PDB entry 8YKD | electron microscopy, 2.90 A resolution | chains A and R of the 6 polymer chains in the assembly

== Chain A ==
Name: Guanine nucleotide-binding protein G(s) subunit alpha
Notes: engineered mutation(s): G236A,A259D,S262D,L272D,A366S,I372A,V375I
UniProtKB: P63091 (GNAS_CANLF); aligned to UniProt positions 204-384 over residues 214-394 (the alignment contains insertions or deletions, so no single offset holds)
Sequence (361 residues; each row starts with the number of its first residue; note: 16 numbers in that range are skipped by the numbering (no residue carries them; nothing is unmodelled there)):
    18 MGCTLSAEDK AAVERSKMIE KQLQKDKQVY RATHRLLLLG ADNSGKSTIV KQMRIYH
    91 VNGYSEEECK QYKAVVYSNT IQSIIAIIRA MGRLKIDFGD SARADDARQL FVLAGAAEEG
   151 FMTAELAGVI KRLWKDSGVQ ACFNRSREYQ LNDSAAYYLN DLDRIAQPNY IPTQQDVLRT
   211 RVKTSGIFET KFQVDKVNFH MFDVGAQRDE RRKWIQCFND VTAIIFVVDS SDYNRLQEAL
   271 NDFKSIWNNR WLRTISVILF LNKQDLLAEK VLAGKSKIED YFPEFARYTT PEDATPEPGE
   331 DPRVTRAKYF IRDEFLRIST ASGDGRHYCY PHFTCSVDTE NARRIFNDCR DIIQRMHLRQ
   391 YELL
Disordered / not traced: 18-21, 91-214
Differences from the reference sequence: conflict Ala236 (Gly226 in P63091), Asp259 (Ala249 in P63091), Asp262 (Ser252 in P63091), Asp272 (Leu in P63091), Ser366 (Ala in P63091), Ala372 (Ile in P63091), Ile375 (Val in P63091)
Curated features (UniProtKB/Swiss-Prot):
  - region: Phe229 to Gly235, Gln237, Arg238 (G3 motif)
  - binding site (Mg(2+)): Thr214
  - binding site (GTP): Asp233 to Gly235, Gln237

== Chain R ==
Name: Adhesion G-protein coupled receptor G2
UniProtKB: Q8CJ12 (AGRG2_MOUSE); residues 38-891 here = UniProt positions 38-891
Sequence (903 residues; numbered 14 to 916; the number before each row is that of its first residue):
    14 MKTIIALSYI FCLVFADYKD DDDKLKENGN SSLLSPSAES SLVSLIPYSN GTPDAASEVL
    74 STLNKTEKSK ITIVKTFNAS GVKSQRNICN LSSLCNDSVF FRGEIVFQHD EDHNVTQNQD
   134 TANGTFAGVL SLSELKRSEL NKTLQTLSET YFIVCATAEA QSTVNCTFTV KLNETMNVCA
   194 MMVTFQTVQI RPMEQCCCSP RTPCPSSPEE LEKLQCELQD PIVCLADQPH GPPLSSSSKP
   254 VVPQATIISH VASDFSLAEP LDHALMTPST PSLTQESNLP SPQPTIPLAS SPATDLPVQS
   314 VVVSSLPQTD LSHTLSPVQS SIPSPTTPAP SVPTELVTIS TPPGETVVNT STVSDLEAQV
   374 SQMEKALSLG SLEPNLAGEM VNRVSKLLHS PPALLAPLAQ RLLKVVDAIG LQLNFSSTTI
   434 SLTSPSLALA VIRVNASNFN TTTFAAQDPT NLQVSLETPP PENSIGAITL PSSLMNNLPA
   494 NDVELASRIQ FNFFETPALF QDPSLENLTL ISYVISSSVT NMTIKNLTRN VTVALKHINP
   554 SPDDLTVKCV FWDLGRNGGK GGWSSDGCSV KDKRMNETIC TCSALASFGI LLDLSRTSLP
   614 PSQMMALTFI TYIGCGLSSI FLSVTLVTYI AFEKIRRDYP SKILIQLCAA LLLLNLIFLL
   674 DSWIALYNTR GFCIAVAVFL HYFLLVSFTW MGLEAFHMYL ALVKVFNTYI RKYILKFCIV
   734 GWGIPAVVVS IVLTISPDNY GIGSYGKFPN GTPDDFCWIN SNVVFYITVV GYFCVIFLLN
   794 VSMFIVVLVQ LCRIKKKKQL GAQRKTSIQD LRSIAGLTFL LGITWGFAFF AWGPVNVTFM
   854 YLFAIFNTLQ GFFIFIFYCA AKENVRKQWR RYLCCGKLFW FPEKGAILTD TSVKRNDLSI
   914 ISG
Disordered / not traced: 14-618, 756-768, 811-822, 884-916
Disulfides: Cys686-Cys770
Differences from the reference sequence: initiating methionine (14); expression tag (15-37, 892-916); engineered mutation Ala597 (His in Q8CJ12), Ala599 (Thr in Q8CJ12)
Residues lining bound ligands: 3-beta-hydroxy-5-androsten-17-one (AND): Thr624, Cys628, Leu667, Asn668, Phe671, Trp838, Phe856, Ala857, Asn860, Thr861
Curated features (UniProtKB/Swiss-Prot):
  - region: Ser600 to Ser611 (Stachel)
  - binding site (3beta-hydroxyandrost-5-en-17-one): Asn860
  - glycosylation (N-linked (GlcNAc...) asparagine): Asn43, Asn77, Asn91, Asn103, Asn109, Asn127, Asn136, Asn154, Asn178, Asn186, Asn362, Asn427, Asn448, Asn453, Asn520, Asn534, Asn539, Asn543, Asn589, Asn849

== Interface between chain A and chain R ==
Residue-residue contacts (36):
  Gln41(A) - Tyr722(R)  hydrogen bond
  Lys44(A) - Tyr722(R)
  Gln45(A) - Tyr722(R)
  Gln45(A) - Arg724(R)
  His51(A) - Phe719(R)
  Lys226(A) - Asn720(R)
  Val227(A) - Phe719(R)  hydrophobic
  Val227(A) - Asn720(R)
  Tyr358(A) - Lys810(R)
  Phe376(A) - Phe719(R)  hydrophobic
  Cys379(A) - Phe719(R)
  Arg380(A) - Leu715(R)
  Arg380(A) - Val716(R)  hydrogen bond (side chain-backbone)
  Arg380(A) - Val718(R)
  Arg380(A) - Phe719(R)
  Ile383(A) - Val718(R)  hydrophobic
  Ile383(A) - Phe719(R)  hydrophobic
  Gln384(A) - Leu715(R)  hydrogen bond (side chain-backbone)
  Gln384(A) - Val718(R)
  Gln384(A) - Gln803(R)  hydrogen bond
  Arg385(A) - Ile807(R)
  His387(A) - Ala714(R)  hydrogen bond (side chain-backbone)
  His387(A) - Leu715(R)
  Leu388(A) - Leu715(R)  hydrophobic
  Leu388(A) - Leu804(R)  hydrophobic
  Gln390(A) - Asp651(R)
  Gln390(A) - Pro653(R)
  Tyr391(A) - Pro653(R)
  Tyr391(A) - His710(R)
  Tyr391(A) - Met711(R)
  Tyr391(A) - Leu833(R)  hydrophobic
  Glu392(A) - Ser826(R)
  Leu393(A) - Val800(R)  hydrophobic
  Leu393(A) - Leu804(R)  hydrophobic
  Leu393(A) - Ser826(R)
  Leu393(A) - Leu830(R)  hydrophobic
Also at the interface, not in a pair above, chain A (24 interface residues in all): Arg48, Ala49, Phe229, Asp381, Leu394
Also at the interface, not in a pair above, chain R (23 interface residues in all): Tyr652, Glu707, Tyr871

== Summary ==
24 residues of chain A and 23 residues of chain R are in contact; the contacts include 5 hydrogen bonds. Polar
pairs include Gln41(A)-Tyr722(R), Arg380(A)-Val716(R) and Gln384(A)-Leu715(R). Chain R binds
3-beta-hydroxy-5-androsten-17-one.
Here chain A is Guanine nucleotide-binding protein G(s) subunit alpha and chain R is Adhesion G-protein
coupled receptor G2. Entry 8YKD (Cryo-EM structure of ADGRG2-Gs complex with NTF nanobody) was determined by
electron microscopy.
